2D2F - chain A; structure by X-ray diffraction, 1.90 A resolution.

[Chain A]
Protein: SufC protein
From: Thermus thermophilus
UniProtKB: Q5SH92 (Q5SH92_THET8); numbering as in UniProt (aligned over 1-250)
Amino-acid sequence (250 residues; each row starts with the number of its first residue):
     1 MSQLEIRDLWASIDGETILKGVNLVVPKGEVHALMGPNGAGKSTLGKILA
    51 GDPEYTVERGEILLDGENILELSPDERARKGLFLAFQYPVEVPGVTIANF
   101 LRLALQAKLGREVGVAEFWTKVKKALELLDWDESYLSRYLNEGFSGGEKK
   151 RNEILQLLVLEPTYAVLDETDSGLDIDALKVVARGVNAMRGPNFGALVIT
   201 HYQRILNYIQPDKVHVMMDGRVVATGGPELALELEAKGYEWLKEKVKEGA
Disordered / not traced: 1, 248-250
Metal / ion sites: Mg2+: Lys42 (together with ADP)
Small-molecule neighbours: ADP (adenosine-5'-diphosphate): Ile13, Ile18, Asn38, Gly39, Ala40, Gly41, Lys42, Ser43, Thr44, Tyr55

[Summary]
Chain A binds ADP.
Chain A is SufC protein (Thermus thermophilus); the structure, Crystal structure of atypical cytoplasmic
ABC-ATPase SufC from Thermus thermophilus HB8, was determined by X-ray diffraction together with 2D2E from the
same study.
